Entry 8SN2 (electron microscopy, 3.60 A resolution); this record covers chains A and I of the 12 polymer chains in the assembly.

# Chain A
Protein: Histone H3.1
Source organism: Homo sapiens
Reference sequence: P68431 (H31_HUMAN); residues 0-135 here correspond to UniProt positions 1-136 (UniProt number = residue number + 1)
Sequence (140 residues; row label = number of the first residue in the row; numbers below 1 keep their minus sign (Gly-4 is residue -4)):
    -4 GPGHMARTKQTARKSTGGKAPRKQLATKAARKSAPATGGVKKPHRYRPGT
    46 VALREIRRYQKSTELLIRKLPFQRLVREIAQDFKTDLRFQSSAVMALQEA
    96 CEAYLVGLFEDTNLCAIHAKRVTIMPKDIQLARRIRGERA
Disordered / not traced: -4 to 36
Construct notes: expression tag (-4 to -1)
Curated features (UniProtKB/Swiss-Prot):
  - modified residue: Arg2 (Asymmetric dimethylarginine), Thr3 (Phosphothreonine), Lys4 (Allysine), Gln5 (5-glutamyl dopamine), Thr6 (Phosphothreonine), Arg8 (Citrulline), Lys9 (N6,N6,N6-trimethyllysine), Ser10 (ADP-ribosylserine), Thr11 (Phosphothreonine), Lys14 (N6-(2-hydroxyisobutyryl)lysine), Arg17 (Asymmetric dimethylarginine), Lys18 (N6-(2-hydroxyisobutyryl)lysine), Lys23 (N6-(2-hydroxyisobutyryl)lysine), Arg26 (Citrulline), Lys27 (N6,N6,N6-trimethyllysine), Ser28 (ADP-ribosylserine), Lys36 (N6,N6,N6-trimethyllysine), Lys37 (N6-methyllysine), Tyr41 (Phosphotyrosine), Lys56 (N6,N6,N6-trimethyllysine) and 8 more in UniProt
  - lipidation: Lys18 (N6-decanoyllysine)

# Chain I
Molecule: 147-nt DNA strand
Sequence (147 nucleotides; numbered -73 to 73; the number before each row is that of its first residue; numbers below 1 keep their minus sign (DA-73 is residue -73)):
   -73 ATCGAGAATCCCGGTGCCGAGGCCGCTCAATTGGTCGTAGACAGCTCTAG
   -23 CACCGCTTAAACGCACGTACGCGCTGTCCCCCGCGTTTTAACCGCCAAGG
    27 GGATTACTCCCTAGTCTCCAGGCACGTGTCAGATATATACATCCGAT

# How chain A and chain I interact
Contacting residue pairs (17):
  Tyr41(A) - DC69(I)  sugar contact
  Tyr41(A) - DC70(I)  phosphate contact
  Arg42(A) - DC70(I)  hydrogen bond to the phosphate
  Arg42(A) - DG71(I)  salt bridge to the phosphate
  Thr45(A) - DC70(I)  phosphate contact
  Arg63(A) - DA-14(I)  sugar contact
  Arg72(A) - DC-23(I)  salt bridge to the phosphate
  Arg83(A) - DC-23(I)  sugar contact
  Phe84(A) - DG-24(I)  sugar contact
  Phe84(A) - DC-23(I)  hydrogen bond to the phosphate
  Gln85(A) - DG-24(I)  phosphate contact
  Ser86(A) - DG-24(I)  phosphate contact
  Lys115(A) - DG-3(I)  phosphate contact
  Arg116(A) - DG-3(I)  phosphate contact
  Arg116(A) - DC-2(I)  phosphate contact
  Val117(A) - DG-3(I)  hydrogen bond to the phosphate
  Thr118(A) - DG-3(I)  sugar contact
Other interface residues (no listed pair), chain A (18 interface residues in all): His39, Arg40, Pro43, Met120, Lys122
Other interface residues (no listed pair), chain I (10 interface residues in all): DA-5, DC-4

# Overview
The interface between chain A and chain I involves 18 residues on one side and 10 on the other; the contacts
include 3 hydrogen bonds and 2 salt bridges. Among the polar pairs are Arg42(A)-DC70(I), Phe84(A)-DC-23(I) and
Val117(A)-DG-3(I).
Here chain A is Histone H3.1 (Homo sapiens) and chain I is a 147-nt DNA strand. Entry 8SN2 (Cryo-EM structure
of the human nucleosome core particle in complex with RNF168 and UbcH5c (UbcH5c chemically ...) was determined
by electron microscopy together with 8SMW, 8SMX, 8SMY, 8SMZ, 8SN0, 8SN1 and 3 further entries from the same
study.
